PDB entry 8I4U | electron microscopy, 6.73 A resolution (low resolution: residue-level contacts below are approximate; hydrogen-bond / salt-bridge calls are withheld) | chains A and C of the 3 polymer chains in the assembly

[Chain A]
Protein: Structural maintenance of chromosomes protein 5
From: Saccharomyces cerevisiae S288C
UniProtKB: Q08204 (SMC5_YEAST); residues 1-1093 here = UniProt positions 1-1093
Chain sequence (1093 residues; numbered 1 to 1093; the number before each row is that of its first residue):
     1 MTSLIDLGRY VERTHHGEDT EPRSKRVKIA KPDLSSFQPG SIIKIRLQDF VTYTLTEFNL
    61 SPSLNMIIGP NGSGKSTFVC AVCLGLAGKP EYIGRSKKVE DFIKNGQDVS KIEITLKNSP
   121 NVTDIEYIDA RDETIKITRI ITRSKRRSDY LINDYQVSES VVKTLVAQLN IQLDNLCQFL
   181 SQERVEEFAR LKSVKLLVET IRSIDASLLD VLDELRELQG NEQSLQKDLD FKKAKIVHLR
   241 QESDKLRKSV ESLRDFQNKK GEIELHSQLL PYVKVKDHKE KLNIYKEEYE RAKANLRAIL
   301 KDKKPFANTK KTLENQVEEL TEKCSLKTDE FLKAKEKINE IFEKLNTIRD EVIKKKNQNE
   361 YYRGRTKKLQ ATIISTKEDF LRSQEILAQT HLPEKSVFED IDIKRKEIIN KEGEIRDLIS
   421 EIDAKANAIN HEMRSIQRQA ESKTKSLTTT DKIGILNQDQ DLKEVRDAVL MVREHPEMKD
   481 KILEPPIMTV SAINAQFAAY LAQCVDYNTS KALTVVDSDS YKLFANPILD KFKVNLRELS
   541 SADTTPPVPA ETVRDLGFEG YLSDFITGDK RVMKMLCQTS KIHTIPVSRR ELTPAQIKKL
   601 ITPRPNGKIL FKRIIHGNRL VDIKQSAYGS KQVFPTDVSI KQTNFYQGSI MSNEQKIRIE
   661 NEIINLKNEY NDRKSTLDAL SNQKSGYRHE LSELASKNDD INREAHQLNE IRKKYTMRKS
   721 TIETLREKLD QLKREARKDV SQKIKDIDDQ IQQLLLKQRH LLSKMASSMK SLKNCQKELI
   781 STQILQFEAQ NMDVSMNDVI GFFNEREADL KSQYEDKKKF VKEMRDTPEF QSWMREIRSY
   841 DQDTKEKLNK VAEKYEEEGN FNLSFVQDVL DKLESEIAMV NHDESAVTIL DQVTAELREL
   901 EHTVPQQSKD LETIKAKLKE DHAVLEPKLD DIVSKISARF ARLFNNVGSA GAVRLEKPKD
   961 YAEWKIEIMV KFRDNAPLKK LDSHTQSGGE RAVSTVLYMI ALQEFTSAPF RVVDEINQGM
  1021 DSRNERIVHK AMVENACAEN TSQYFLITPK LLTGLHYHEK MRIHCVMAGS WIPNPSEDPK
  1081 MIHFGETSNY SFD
Unresolved in the structure: 1-326, 780-1093

[Chain C]
Protein: E3 SUMO-protein ligase MMS21
From: Saccharomyces cerevisiae S288C
Notes: EC 2.3.2.-
UniProtKB: P38632 (NSE2_YEAST); residue numbers follow UniProt; this construct covers 1-267
Chain sequence (267 residues; each row starts with the number of its first residue):
     1 MALNDNPIPK SVPLHPKSGK YFHNLHARDL SNIYQQCYKQ IDETINQLVD STSPSTIGIE
    61 EQVADITSTY KLLSTYESES NSFDEHIKDL KKNFKQSSDA CPQIDLSTWD KYRTGELTAP
   121 KLSELYLNMP TPEPATMVNN TDTLKILKVL PYIWNDPTCV IPDLQNPADE DDLQIEGGKI
   181 ELTCPITCKP YEAPLISRKC NHVFDRDGIQ NYLQGYTTRD CPQAACSQVV SMRDFVRDPI
   241 MELRCKIAKM KESQEQDKRS SQAIDVL
Unresolved in the structure: 1-27, 87-129
Curated features (UniProtKB/Swiss-Prot):
  - zinc finger: Asp-169 to Gln-256 (SP-RING-type)
  - binding site (Zn(2+)): Cys-200, His-202, Cys-221, Cys-226

[How chain A and chain C interact]
Contacting residue pairs (37):
  Leu-332(A) with Arg-28(C)
  Phe-342(A) with Gln-40(C)
  Leu-345(A) with Gln-40(C)
  Asn-346(A) with Gln-40(C)
  Arg-349(A) with Glu-43(C); Gln-47(C)
  Val-352(A) with Gln-47(C)
  Lys-356(A) with Asp-50(C); Ser-51(C)
  Arg-363(A) with Gln-254(C); Asp-257(C)
  Gln-370(A) with Ser-261(C)
  Lys-377(A) with Ile-264(C)
  Lys-733(A) with Asp-265(C); Val-266(C); Leu-267(C)
  Arg-737(A) with Asp-265(C); Val-266(C)
  Asp-748(A) with Ser-53(C); Ser-55(C)
  Ile-751(A) with Ser-51(C); Ser-53(C)
  Leu-755(A) with Leu-48(C)
  Gln-758(A) with Leu-48(C)
  Arg-759(A) with Leu-48(C); Gln-62(C); Asp-65(C); Ile-66(C)
  Leu-762(A) with Thr-44(C)
  Ala-766(A) with Tyr-76(C)
  Met-769(A) with Tyr-34(C); Tyr-76(C)
  Lys-770(A) with Glu-79(C)
  Leu-772(A) with Tyr-34(C)
  Lys-773(A) with Asp-29(C); Leu-30(C)
  Lys-777(A) with Pro-130(C)
Interface residues without a listed pair, chain A (30 interface residues in all): Phe-380, Arg-734, Ser-763, Met-765, Asn-774, Gln-776
Interface residues without a listed pair, chain C (31 interface residues in all): Cys-37, Thr-69, Leu-72, Ser-253, Ser-260

[Overview]
The interface between chain A and chain C involves 30 residues on one side and 31 on the other. UniProt lists
4 Zn2+-binding residues on chain C.
Chain A is Structural maintenance of chromosomes protein 5 and chain C is E3 SUMO-protein ligase MMS21, both
from Saccharomyces cerevisiae S288C; the structure, Cryo-EM structure of 5-subunit Smc5/6 hinge region, was
determined by electron microscopy together with 7YLM, 7YMD, 7YQH, 8HQS, 8I13, 8I21 and 6 further entries from
the same study.
